PDB entry 5VT9 | X-ray diffraction, 1.85 A resolution | chains A and C

# Chain A
Protein: Myosin light chain TgMLC1
From: Toxoplasma gondii
UniProt: Q95UJ7 (Q95UJ7_TOXGO); residues 66-210 here = UniProt positions 66-210
Sequence (152 residues; row label = number of the first residue in the row):
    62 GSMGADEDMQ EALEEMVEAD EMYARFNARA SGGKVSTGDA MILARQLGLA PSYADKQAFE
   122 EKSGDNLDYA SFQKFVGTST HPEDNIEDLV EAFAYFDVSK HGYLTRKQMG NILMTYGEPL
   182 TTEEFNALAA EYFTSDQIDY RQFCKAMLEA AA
Not modelled in the structure: 62-76, 211-213
Construct notes: expression tag (62-65, 211-213)
What the authors report for this chain:
  - contacts within the chain: Tyr114-Glu179 (backbone contact), Ala115-Glu179 (backbone contact)

# Chain C
Protein: Myosin-A
From: Toxoplasma gondii
UniProt: O00934 (MYOA_TOXGO); residues 801-831 here = UniProt positions 801-831
Sequence (37 residues; numbered 798 to 834; the number before each row is that of its first residue):
   798 GASKKTPFII RAQAHIRRHL VDNNVSPATV QPAFAAA
Not modelled in the structure: 798-800, 831-834
Construct notes: expression tag (798-800, 832-834)
Swiss-Prot annotation at these positions:
  - mutagenesis: Arg814 to Arg815 (Complete loss of membrane localization)
What the authors report for this chain:
  - conformationally variable residues (order/disorder transition): Lys801 to Val818

# Interface between chain A and chain C
Residue-residue contacts - 68 pairs, chain A then chain C:
  Ile103(A) - Val818(C)
  Arg106(A) - Arg814(C)
  Arg106(A) - Arg815(C)  hydrogen bond (backbone-side chain)
  Arg106(A) - Val818(C)
  Gln107(A) - Val818(C)
  Gly109(A) - Arg815(C)
  Leu110(A) - Arg815(C)
  Ala111(A) - Arg808(C)  hydrogen bond (backbone-side chain)
  Ala111(A) - Ala811(C)
  Ala111(A) - His812(C)
  Pro112(A) - Ala811(C)
  Ser113(A) - Ile807(C)
  Tyr114(A) - Arg814(C)
  Tyr114(A) - Ser823(C)
  Tyr114(A) - Pro824(C)  hydrogen bond (side chain-backbone)
  Tyr114(A) - Ala825(C)
  Tyr114(A) - Thr826(C)
  Tyr114(A) - Val827(C)  hydrophobic
  Lys117(A) - Ala825(C)
  His142(A) - Arg808(C)  hydrogen bond
  Asp145(A) - Arg808(C)  salt bridge
  Asp145(A) - His812(C)  salt bridge
  Asp149(A) - Phe805(C)
  Leu150(A) - Phe805(C)
  Leu150(A) - Arg808(C)
  Leu150(A) - Ala809(C)  hydrophobic
  Glu152(A) - Lys802(C)
  Ala153(A) - Lys802(C)
  Ala153(A) - Phe805(C)  hydrophobic
  Ala153(A) - Ile806(C)  hydrophobic
  Phe154(A) - Ala809(C)  hydrophobic
  Tyr156(A) - Lys802(C)
  Ile173(A) - Ile806(C)  hydrophobic
  Leu174(A) - Gln810(C)  hydrogen bond (backbone-side chain)
  Leu174(A) - Ile813(C)  hydrophobic
  Thr176(A) - Ala830(C)
  Tyr177(A) - Gln810(C)  hydrogen bond (backbone-side chain)
  Gly178(A) - Thr803(C)
  Gly178(A) - Ile807(C)
  Gly178(A) - Gln810(C)
  Gly178(A) - Pro829(C)
  Gly178(A) - Ala830(C)  hydrogen bond (backbone-backbone)
  Glu179(A) - Ile807(C)
  Glu179(A) - Gln810(C)  hydrogen bond (backbone-side chain)
  Glu179(A) - Arg814(C)  hydrogen bond (backbone-side chain)
  Glu179(A) - Val827(C)
  Pro180(A) - Gln810(C)
  Pro180(A) - Arg814(C)  hydrogen bond (backbone-side chain)
  Pro180(A) - Val827(C)
  Pro180(A) - Gln828(C)
  Leu181(A) - Arg814(C)
  Thr182(A) - Pro824(C)
  Glu184(A) - Asn821(C)
  Glu184(A) - Val822(C)
  Glu185(A) - Arg814(C)  salt bridge
  Glu185(A) - Leu817(C)
  Glu185(A) - Val822(C)
  Glu185(A) - Ser823(C)  hydrogen bond
  Glu185(A) - Pro824(C)
  Leu189(A) - Ile813(C)  hydrophobic
  Tyr193(A) - His816(C)
  Phe204(A) - Ile813(C)  hydrophobic
  Ala207(A) - His816(C)  hydrogen bond (backbone-side chain)
  Met208(A) - His812(C)  hydrogen bond (backbone-side chain)
  Met208(A) - Ile813(C)  hydrophobic
  Met208(A) - His816(C)  hydrogen bond (backbone-side chain)
  Leu209(A) - His812(C)
  Glu210(A) - His816(C)
Interface residues without a listed pair, chain A (39 interface residues in all): Asp116, Phe157, Ala188
Interface residues without a listed pair, chain C (27 interface residues in all): Asn820
Interface features reported in the paper:
  - specific contacts: Asp145(A)-Arg808(C) (salt bridge)

# Summary
39 residues of chain A and 27 residues of chain C are in contact, with 14 hydrogen bonds and 3 salt bridges.
Among the polar pairs are Asp145(A)-Arg808(C), Asp145(A)-His812(C) and Glu185(A)-Arg814(C). The authors report
a salt bridge between Asp145(A) and Arg808(C). The paper reports conformational variability at Lys801(C);
contacts within the chain involving Tyr114(A), Glu179(A) and Ala115(A).
Chain A is Myosin light chain TgMLC1 and chain C is Myosin-A, both from Toxoplasma gondii; the structure,
Myosin Light chain 1 and MyoA complex, was determined by X-ray diffraction.
